8WJ1 - chains A and B; structure by electron microscopy, 2.27 A resolution.

Chain A:
Name: Hemoglobin subunit alpha
Source organism: Homo sapiens
Reference sequence: P69905 (HBA_HUMAN); residues 0-141 here correspond to UniProt positions 1-142 (UniProt number = residue number + 1)
Amino-acid sequence (142 residues; each row starts with the number of its first residue; numbering starts at 0):
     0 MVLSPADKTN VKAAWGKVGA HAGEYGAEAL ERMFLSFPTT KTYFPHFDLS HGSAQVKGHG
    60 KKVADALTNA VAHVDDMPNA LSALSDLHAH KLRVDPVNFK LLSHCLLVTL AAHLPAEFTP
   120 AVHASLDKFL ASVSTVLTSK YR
Disordered / not traced: 0
Ion coordination: heme Fe: H87 (together with oxygen molecule)
Small-molecule neighbours:
  - heme (HEM): M32, T39, Y42, F43, H45, F46, H58, K61, V62, A65, L66, L83, L86, H87, L91, V93, N97, F98, L101, V132, L136
  - oxygen molecule (OXY): L29, F43, H58, V62, H87, L101
UniProt features mapped onto this chain:
  - binding site (O2): H58
  - binding site (heme b): H87
  - site: T8, N9 (Microbial infection: Cleavage), K11 (Not glycated), A13, W14 (Microbial infection: Cleavage), Y24, G25 (Microbial infection: Cleavage), L29, E30 (Microbial infection: Cleavage), H45, F46 (Microbial infection: Cleavage), D47, L48 (Microbial infection: Cleavage), S52, A53 (Microbial infection: Cleavage), V55, K56 (Microbial infection: Cleavage), K56 (Not glycated), G59, K60 (Microbial infection: Cleavage), K60 (Not glycated), K90 (Not glycated), L91, R92 (Microbial infection: Cleavage), K99 (Not glycated), L106, V107 (Microbial infection: Cleavage), T108, L109 (Microbial infection: Cleavage), V121, H122 (Microbial infection: Cleavage), S133, T134 (Microbial infection: Cleavage)
  - modified residue: S3 (Phosphoserine), K7 (N6-succinyllysine), T8 (Phosphothreonine), K11 (N6-succinyllysine), K16 (N6-acetyllysine), Y24 (Phosphotyrosine), S35 (Phosphoserine), K40 (N6-succinyllysine), S49 (Phosphoserine), S102 (Phosphoserine), T108 (Phosphothreonine), S124 (Phosphoserine), S131 (Phosphoserine), T134 (Phosphothreonine), T137 (Phosphothreonine), S138 (Phosphoserine)
  - glycosylation (N-linked (Glc) (glycation) lysine): K7, K16, K40, K61

Chain B:
Name: Hemoglobin subunit beta
Source organism: Homo sapiens
Reference sequence: P68871 (HBB_HUMAN); residues 0-146 here correspond to UniProt positions 1-147 (UniProt number = residue number + 1)
Amino-acid sequence (147 residues; row label = number of the first residue in the row; numbering starts at 0):
     0 MVHLTPEEKS AVTALWGKVN VDEVGGEALG RLLVVYPWTQ RFFESFGDLS TPDAVMGNPK
    60 VKAHGKKVLG AFSDGLAHLD NLKGTFATLS ELHCDKLHVD PENFRLLGNV LVCVLAHHFG
   120 KEFTPPVQAA YQKVVAGVAN ALAHKYH
Disordered / not traced: 0-1, 144-146
Ion coordination: heme Fe: H92 (together with oxygen molecule)
Small-molecule neighbours:
  - heme (HEM): L31, T38, F41, F42, F45, H63, K66, V67, A70, F71, F85, L88, L91, H92, L96, V98, N102, F103, L106, V137, L141
  - oxygen molecule (OXY): L28, F42, H63, V67, H92, L106
UniProt features mapped onto this chain:
  - binding site ((2R)-2,3-bisphosphoglycerate): V1, H2, K82, H143
  - binding site (heme b): H63, H92
  - site: E7, K8 (Microbial infection: Cleavage), G25, E26 (Microbial infection: Cleavage), G29, R30 (Microbial infection: Cleavage), Y35, P36 (Microbial infection: Cleavage), W37, T38 (Microbial infection: Cleavage), F45, G46 (Microbial infection: Cleavage), D52, A53 (Microbial infection: Cleavage), G56, N57 (Microbial infection: Cleavage), K59 (Not glycated), F71, S72 (Microbial infection: Cleavage), G74, L75 (Microbial infection: Cleavage), K82 (Not glycated), T84, F85 (Microbial infection: Cleavage), H92, C93 (Microbial infection: Cleavage), K95 (Not glycated), R104, L105 (Microbial infection: Cleavage), L110, V111 (Microbial infection: Cleavage), G119, K120 (Microbial infection: Cleavage), F122, T123 (Microbial infection: Cleavage), A128, A129 (Microbial infection: Cleavage) and 2 more in UniProt
  - modified residue: V1 (N-acetylvaline), S9 (Phosphoserine), T12 (Phosphothreonine), S44 (Phosphoserine), T50 (Phosphothreonine), K59 (N6-acetyllysine), K82 (N6-acetyllysine), T87 (Phosphothreonine), C93 (S-nitrosocysteine), K144 (N6-acetyllysine)
  - glycosylation: V1 (N-linked (Glc) (glycation) valine), K8 (N-linked (Glc) (glycation) lysine), K17 (N-linked (Glc) (glycation) lysine), K66 (N-linked (Glc) (glycation) lysine), K120 (N-linked (Glc) (glycation) lysine), K144 (N-linked (Glc) (glycation) lysine)

Chain A / chain B interface:
Pairs across the interface (32):
  R31(A) - F122(B)  hydrogen bond (side chain-backbone)
  R31(A) - T123(B)
  R31(A) - P124(B)
  R31(A) - Q127(B)  hydrogen bond
  L34(A) - P124(B)
  L34(A) - P125(B)
  S35(A) - A128(B)
  S35(A) - Q131(B)
  F36(A) - Q131(B)
  H103(A) - N108(B)
  H103(A) - V111(B)
  H103(A) - Q131(B)  hydrogen bond
  V107(A) - V111(B)  hydrophobic
  V107(A) - C112(B)  hydrophobic
  V107(A) - A115(B)
  V107(A) - Q127(B)
  A110(A) - C112(B)
  A110(A) - A115(B)  hydrophobic
  A110(A) - H116(B)
  A111(A) - A115(B)
  A111(A) - G119(B)
  P114(A) - H116(B)  hydrogen bond (backbone-side chain)
  F117(A) - R30(B)  hydrogen bond (backbone-side chain)
  F117(A) - H116(B)
  T118(A) - R30(B)  hydrogen bond (backbone-side chain)
  P119(A) - R30(B)
  P119(A) - V33(B)
  P119(A) - M55(B)  hydrophobic
  H122(A) - R30(B)  hydrogen bond
  H122(A) - V34(B)
  A123(A) - V34(B)  hydrophobic
  D126(A) - Y35(B)  hydrogen bond
Other interface residues (no listed pair), chain A (18 interface residues in all): E30, C104, L106
Other interface residues (no listed pair), chain B (20 interface residues in all): E26, K120

Overview:
18 residues of chain A face 20 of chain B across their interface; the contacts include 8 hydrogen bonds. Among
the polar pairs are R31(A)-F122(B), R31(A)-Q127(B) and H103(A)-Q131(B). Chain A binds heme and oxygen
molecule. Chain B binds heme and oxygen molecule.
Here chain A is Hemoglobin subunit alpha and chain B is Hemoglobin subunit beta, both from Homo sapiens. Entry
8WJ1 (cryo-EM structure of human haemoglobin in oxy form) was determined by electron microscopy (same
publication as 8WIX, 8WIY, 8WIZ, 8WJ0 and 8WJ2).
